PDB entry 6F3H | X-ray diffraction, 2.70 A resolution | chains A and C

Chain A:
Molecule: Exoribonuclease II, mitochondrial
From: Candida glabrata
Reference sequence: Q6FJE0 (Q6FJE0_CANGA); residues 70-900 here correspond to UniProt positions 93-923 (UniProt number = residue number + 23)
Amino-acid sequence (832 residues; row label = number of the first residue in the row):
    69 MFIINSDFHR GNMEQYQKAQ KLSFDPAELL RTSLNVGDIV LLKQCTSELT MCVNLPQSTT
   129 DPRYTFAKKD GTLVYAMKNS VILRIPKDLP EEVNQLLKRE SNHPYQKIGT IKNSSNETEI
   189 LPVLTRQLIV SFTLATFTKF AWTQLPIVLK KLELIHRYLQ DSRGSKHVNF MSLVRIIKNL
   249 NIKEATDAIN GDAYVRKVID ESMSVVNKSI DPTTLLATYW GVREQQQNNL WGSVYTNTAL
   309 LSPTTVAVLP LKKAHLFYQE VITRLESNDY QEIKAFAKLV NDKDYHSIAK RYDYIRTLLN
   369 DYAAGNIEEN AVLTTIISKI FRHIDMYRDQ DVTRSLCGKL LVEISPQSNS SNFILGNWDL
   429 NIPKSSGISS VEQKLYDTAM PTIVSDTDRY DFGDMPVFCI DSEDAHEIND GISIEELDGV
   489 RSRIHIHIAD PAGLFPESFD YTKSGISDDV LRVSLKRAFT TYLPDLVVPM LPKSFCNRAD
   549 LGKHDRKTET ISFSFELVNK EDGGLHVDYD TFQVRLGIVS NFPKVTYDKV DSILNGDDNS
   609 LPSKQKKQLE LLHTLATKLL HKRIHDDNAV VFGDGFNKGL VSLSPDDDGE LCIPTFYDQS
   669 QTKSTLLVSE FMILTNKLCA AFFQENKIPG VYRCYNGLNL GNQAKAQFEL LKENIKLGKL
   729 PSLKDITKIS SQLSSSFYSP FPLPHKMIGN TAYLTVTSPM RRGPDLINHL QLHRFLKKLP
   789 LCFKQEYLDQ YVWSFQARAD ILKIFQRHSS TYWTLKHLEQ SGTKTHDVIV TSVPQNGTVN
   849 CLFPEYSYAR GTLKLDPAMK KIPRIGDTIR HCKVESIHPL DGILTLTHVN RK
Disordered / not traced: 69-88, 156-189, 258-259, 273-274, 433, 453-454, 656-657, 831, 868-869, 897-900
Modified positions: Mse69, Mse81 (selenomethionine); Mse119, Mse145, Mse239, Mse271, Mse394, Mse448, Mse463, Mse538, Mse680, Mse755, Mse768, Mse867 (selenomethionine; parent Met)
Sequence notes: initiating methionine (69); engineered mutation Asn477 (Asp500 in Q6FJE0)
Metal / ion sites: Mg2+: Asp469, Asp478
What the authors report for this chain:
  - catalytic residues: Asp454
  - mutagenesis - D454N: abolished catalytic activity (proposed by the authors, not directly observed)

Chain C:
Molecule: 6-nt RNA strand
From: Escherichia coli BL21(DE3)
Sequence (6 nucleotides; each row starts with the number of its first residue; numbering starts at 0):
     0 AGAUAC

How chain A and chain C interact:
Pairs across the interface (46):
  Asn147(A) - A0(C)  phosphate contact
  Thr306(A) - A0(C)  phosphate contact
  Asp469(A) - A4(C)  hydrogen bond to the sugar
  Asp469(A) - C5(C)  sugar contact
  Ala473(A) - C5(C)  sugar contact
  His474(A) - C5(C)  hydrogen bond to the phosphate
  Glu475(A) - C5(C)  hydrogen bond to the phosphate
  Ile476(A) - C5(C)  phosphate contact
  Asn477(A) - C5(C)  hydrogen bond to the phosphate
  Asp478(A) - A4(C)  phosphate contact
  Asp478(A) - C5(C)  phosphate contact
  Tyr530(A) - C5(C)  stacking on the base
  Tyr595(A) - A4(C)  hydrogen bond to the sugar
  Phe640(A) - G1(C)  base contact
  Asn645(A) - G1(C)  base contact
  Asn645(A) - A2(C)  base contact
  Gln667(A) - A2(C)  hydrogen bond to the base
  Gln667(A) - U3(C)  base contact
  Ser677(A) - U3(C)  sugar contact
  Mse680(A) - U3(C)  phosphate contact
  Mse680(A) - A4(C)  phosphate contact
  Ile681(A) - A2(C)  sugar contact
  Ile681(A) - U3(C)  sugar contact
  Arg701(A) - A2(C)  phosphate contact
  Arg701(A) - U3(C)  salt bridge to the phosphate
  Tyr703(A) - G1(C)  sugar contact
  Ser738(A) - A0(C)  base contact
  Leu741(A) - A0(C)  sugar contact
  Ser742(A) - A0(C)  hydrogen bond to the sugar
  Ser742(A) - G1(C)  sugar contact
  Ser743(A) - A0(C)  phosphate contact
  Ser743(A) - G1(C)  phosphate contact
  Ser744(A) - G1(C)  hydrogen bond to the phosphate
  Ser744(A) - A2(C)  hydrogen bond to the phosphate
  His753(A) - G1(C)  phosphate contact
  His753(A) - A2(C)  salt bridge to the phosphate
  Mse755(A) - G1(C)  sugar contact
  Ile756(A) - A2(C)  sugar contact
  Tyr761(A) - A2(C)  phosphate contact
  Tyr761(A) - U3(C)  hydrogen bond to the phosphate
  Thr765(A) - A4(C)  hydrogen bond to the phosphate
  Ser766(A) - A4(C)  hydrogen bond to the phosphate
  Ser766(A) - C5(C)  phosphate contact
  Arg769(A) - A4(C)  salt bridge to the phosphate
  Arg769(A) - C5(C)  salt bridge to the phosphate
  Arg770(A) - A4(C)  salt bridge to the phosphate
Also at the interface, not in a pair above, chain A (41 interface residues in all): Lys146, Ile468, Asp472, Val639, Phe644, Val676, Asn684, Lys811, Arg858

Summary:
41 residues of chain A and 6 residues of chain C are in contact; the contacts include 12 hydrogen bonds, 5
salt bridges and 1 aromatic stacking contact. Polar pairs include Gln667(A)-A2(C), Asp469(A)-A4(C) and
Tyr595(A)-A4(C). Asp469(A) and Asp478(A) form the Mg2+ site. From the paper: the catalytic residue Asp454(A);
D454N of chain A abolishes catalytic activity.
Chain A is Exoribonuclease II, mitochondrial (Candida glabrata) and chain C is a 6-nt RNA strand (Escherichia
coli BL21(DE3)); the structure, Crystal structure of Dss1 exoribonuclease active site mutant D477N from
Candida glabrata, was determined by X-ray diffraction together with 6F4A from the same study.
